6QM8 - chains E and F of the 28 polymer chains in the assembly; structure by electron microscopy, 3.30 A resolution.

# Chain E
Name: Proteasome alpha5 chain
Organism: Leishmania tarentolae
Sequence (344 residues; row label = number of the first residue in the row):
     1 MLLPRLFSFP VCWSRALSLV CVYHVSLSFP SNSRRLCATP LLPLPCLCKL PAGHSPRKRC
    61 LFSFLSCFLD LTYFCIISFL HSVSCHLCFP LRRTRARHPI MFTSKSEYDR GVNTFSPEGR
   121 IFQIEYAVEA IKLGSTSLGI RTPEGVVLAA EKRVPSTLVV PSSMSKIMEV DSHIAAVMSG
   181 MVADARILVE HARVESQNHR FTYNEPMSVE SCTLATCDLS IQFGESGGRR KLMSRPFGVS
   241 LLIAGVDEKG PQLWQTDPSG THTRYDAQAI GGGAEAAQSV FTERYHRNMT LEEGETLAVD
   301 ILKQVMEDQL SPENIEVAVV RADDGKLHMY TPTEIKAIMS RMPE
Unresolved in the structure: 1-106, 225-231, 343-344

# Chain F
Name: Proteasome alpha6 chain
Organism: Leishmania tarentolae
Sequence (428 residues; row label = number of the first residue in the row):
     1 MQSRKGEGWR DTGTDSLPPF SFCCSPAFSS PLAFGGEGAD GCAYILTHVC RYACIAALTL
    61 HSEGAERHMR VCVCVRRCAY NEMVLHQVVA FASLAPALHP LSPLPLPCMA TTHACCGLRV
   121 RSFSLKKSEK KNQQRRLQAP DLSQKTRTRT QKEKQTLQIY LRCVMFKNEY DSDITTWSPT
   181 GRLFQIEYAN EAVNNGSATV GVKGKNFVVL AALKRSPVAE LSSYQEKVFE IDEHVGMSIS
   241 GLVADGRVLA RYLRTECMNY RYMYSNGMPM NQMADMIGEK HQRHIQCSGK RPFGVGLLLA
   301 GYDRQGPHLY QTVPSGDVYD YKATAMGVRS QASRTYLERH FEHFSDCTLD ELVTHALKAL
   361 ASATSEGIEL NVKNTTIAIV GKDTPFTIFE EESARKYLDG FKMRPEDRVA VAEEDEEMLH
   421 EQPLDVEE
Unresolved in the structure: 1-167, 406-428

# Chain E / chain F interface
Pairs across the interface (43):
  Asn113(E) - Gly289(F)
  Asn113(E) - Arg291(F)  hydrogen bond
  Thr114(E) - Ser172(F)
  Thr114(E) - Gln185(F)
  Phe115(E) - Gln185(F)  hydrogen bond (backbone-side chain)
  Phe115(E) - Tyr188(F)  hydrophobic
  Phe115(E) - Ala189(F)  hydrophobic
  Phe115(E) - Leu242(F)  hydrophobic
  Phe115(E) - Arg291(F)
  Phe115(E) - Pro292(F)
  Phe115(E) - Gly294(F)
  Ser116(E) - Tyr188(F)
  Pro117(E) - Tyr188(F)  hydrophobic
  Pro117(E) - Glu191(F)
  Glu118(E) - Asn195(F)  hydrogen bond (backbone-side chain)
  Gly119(E) - Tyr188(F)
  Gly119(E) - Ala192(F)
  Ile121(E) - Leu242(F)  hydrophobic
  Ile121(E) - Arg291(F)
  Glu210(E) - Glu226(F)
  Leu214(E) - Arg247(F)
  Cys217(E) - Arg247(F)
  Asp218(E) - Arg247(F)  salt bridge
  Asp218(E) - Arg251(F)  salt bridge
  Ser259(E) - Ala244(F)
  Gly260(E) - Arg247(F)
  Thr261(E) - Gln225(F)
  His262(E) - Gln225(F)
  His262(E) - Arg247(F)
  Thr263(E) - Tyr224(F)
  Thr263(E) - Gln225(F)  hydrogen bond
  Arg264(E) - Ser223(F)
  Arg264(E) - Tyr224(F)  hydrogen bond (backbone-backbone)
  Tyr265(E) - Arg215(F)
  Tyr265(E) - Ser222(F)
  Tyr265(E) - Ser223(F)
  Asp266(E) - Ser222(F)  hydrogen bond (side chain-backbone)
  Ala267(E) - Leu221(F)
  Phe281(E) - Leu221(F)  hydrophobic
  Thr282(E) - Val218(F)
  Thr282(E) - Ala219(F)
  His286(E) - Glu220(F)
  Arg287(E) - Glu220(F)  salt bridge
Also at the interface, not in a pair above, chain E (28 interface residues in all): Ile221, Trp254, Tyr285
Also at the interface, not in a pair above, chain F (28 interface residues in all): Asp171, Val243, Val248

# In short
Chain E and chain F each contribute 28 residues to their interface; the contacts include 6 hydrogen bonds and
3 salt bridges. Among the polar pairs are Asp218(E)-Arg247(F), Asp218(E)-Arg251(F) and Arg287(E)-Glu220(F).
Here chain E is Proteasome alpha5 chain and chain F is Proteasome alpha6 chain, both from Leishmania
tarentolae. Entry 6QM8 (Leishmania tarentolae proteasome 20S subunit apo structure) was determined by electron
microscopy together with 6QM7 from the same study.
